Entry 5F99 (X-ray diffraction, 2.63 A resolution); this record covers chains B and J of the 10 polymer chains in the assembly.

[Chain B]
Name: Histone H4
From: Xenopus laevis
UniProt: P62799 (H4_XENLA); residues 0-102 here correspond to UniProt positions 1-103 (UniProt number = residue number + 1)
Sequence (103 residues; row label = number of the first residue in the row; numbering starts at 0):
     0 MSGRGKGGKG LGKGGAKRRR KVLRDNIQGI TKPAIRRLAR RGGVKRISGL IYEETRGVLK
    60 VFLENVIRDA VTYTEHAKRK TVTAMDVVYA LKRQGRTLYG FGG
Unresolved in the structure: 0-19
Sequence notes: engineered mutation Arg18 (His19 in P62799)

[Chain J]
Molecule: 147-nt DNA strand
From: Mouse mammary tumor virus
Sequence (147 nucleotides; each row starts with the number of its first residue; numbers below 1 keep their minus sign (DA-73 is residue -73)):
   -73 ATCAAAACTG TGCCGCAGTC GGCCGACCTG AGGGTCGCCG GGGTCTGCGG GGGGACCCTC
   -13 TGGAAAGTGA AGGATAAGTG ACGAGCGGAG ACGGGATGGC GAACAGACAC AAACACACAA
    47 GAGGTGAATG TTAGGACTGT TGCAGAT

[Chain B / chain J interface]
Pairs across the interface (16; chain B residue first):
  Lys20(B) with DG16(J), salt bridge to the phosphate
  Arg35(B) with DC8(J), salt bridge to the phosphate
  Lys44(B) with DC8(J), phosphate contact
  Arg45(B) with DG6(J), base contact; DA7(J), salt bridge to the phosphate; DC8(J), phosphate contact
  Ile46(B) with DA7(J), sugar contact; DC8(J), hydrogen bond to the phosphate
  Ser47(B) with DA7(J), phosphate contact
  Gly48(B) with DA7(J), hydrogen bond to the phosphate
  Tyr51(B) with DC8(J), phosphate contact
  Arg78(B) with DA28(J), phosphate contact
  Lys79(B) with DG27(J), phosphate contact; DA28(J), hydrogen bond to the phosphate
  Thr80(B) with DG27(J), hydrogen bond to the phosphate; DA28(J), hydrogen bond to the phosphate
Other interface residues (no listed pair), chain B (12 interface residues in all): Arg39

[In short]
12 residues of chain B face 6 of chain J across their interface, with 5 hydrogen bonds and 3 salt bridges.
Polar pairs include Ile46(B)-DC8(J), Gly48(B)-DA7(J) and Lys79(B)-DA28(J).
Here chain B is Histone H4 (Xenopus laevis) and chain J is a 147-nt DNA strand (Mouse mammary tumor virus).
Entry 5F99 (X-ray Structure of the MMTV-A Nucleosome Core Particle) was determined by X-ray diffraction.
